Entry 8CEO (electron microscopy, 3.60 A resolution); this record covers chains N and v of the 54 polymer chains in the assembly.

== Chain N ==
Molecule: Nontemplate DNA
Sequence (209 nucleotides; each row starts with the number of its first residue; numbers below 1 keep their minus sign (DA-73 is residue -73)):
   -73 AGCACGCTGTGTATATAATAGCTATGGAACGTTCGATTCACCTCCGATGT
   -23 GTGTTGTACATACATAAAAATATCATAGCTCTTCTGCGCTGTGTTGGTCG
    27 TAGACAGCTCTAGCACCGCTTAAACGCACGTACGCGCTGTCCCCCGCGTT
    77 TTAACCGCCAAGGGGATTACTCCCTAGTCTCCAGGCACGTGTCAGATATA
   127 TACATCGAT

== Chain v ==
Molecule: Histone H3.2
From: Xenopus laevis
UniProtKB: P84233 (H32_XENLA); residues 1-135 here correspond to UniProt positions 2-136 (UniProt number = residue number + 1)
Amino-acid sequence (135 residues; each row starts with the number of its first residue):
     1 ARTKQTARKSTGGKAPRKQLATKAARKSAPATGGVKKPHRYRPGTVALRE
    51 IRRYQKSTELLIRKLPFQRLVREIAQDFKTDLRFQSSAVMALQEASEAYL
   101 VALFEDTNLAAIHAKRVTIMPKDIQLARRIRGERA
Not modelled in the structure: 1-36, 135
Construct notes: conflict Ala102 (Gly103 in P84233); engineered mutation Ala110 (Cys111 in P84233)
Swiss-Prot annotation at these positions:
  - modified residue: Arg2 (Asymmetric dimethylarginine), Thr3 (Phosphothreonine), Lys4 (Allysine), Gln5 (5-glutamyl dopamine), Thr6 (Phosphothreonine), Arg8 (Citrulline), Lys9 (N6,N6,N6-trimethyllysine), Ser10 (ADP-ribosylserine), Thr11 (Phosphothreonine), Lys14 (N6-(2-hydroxyisobutyryl)lysine), Arg17 (Asymmetric dimethylarginine), Lys18 (N6-(2-hydroxyisobutyryl)lysine), Lys23 (N6-(2-hydroxyisobutyryl)lysine), Arg26 (Citrulline), Lys27 (N6,N6,N6-trimethyllysine), Ser28 (ADP-ribosylserine), Lys36 (N6,N6,N6-trimethyllysine), Lys37 (N6-methyllysine), Tyr41 (Phosphotyrosine), Lys56 (N6,N6,N6-trimethyllysine) and 8 more in UniProt

== Interface between chain N and chain v ==
Residue-residue contacts (18):
  DC61(N) - Lys115(v)  sugar contact
  DG62(N) - Lys115(v)  salt bridge to the phosphate
  DC71(N) - Pro43(v)  phosphate contact
  DG72(N) - Arg40(v)  hydrogen bond to the sugar
  DG72(N) - Arg42(v)  phosphate contact
  DG72(N) - Pro43(v)  phosphate contact
  DG72(N) - Gly44(v)  hydrogen bond to the phosphate
  DG72(N) - Val46(v)  phosphate contact
  DC73(N) - Arg40(v)  sugar contact
  DC73(N) - Tyr41(v)  hydrogen bond to the phosphate
  DA80(N) - Arg63(v)  hydrogen bond to the phosphate
  DA80(N) - Leu65(v)  phosphate contact
  DA80(N) - Pro66(v)  phosphate contact
  DA80(N) - Arg69(v)  salt bridge to the phosphate
  DC81(N) - Arg63(v)  salt bridge to the phosphate
  DC81(N) - Lys64(v)  hydrogen bond to the phosphate
  DC81(N) - Leu65(v)  hydrogen bond to the phosphate
  DG90(N) - Arg83(v)  sugar contact
Other interface residues (no listed pair), chain N (10 interface residues in all): DC70, DG88
Other interface residues (no listed pair), chain v (16 interface residues in all): Thr45, Ala47, Thr118

== Overview ==
10 residues of chain N and 16 residues of chain v are in contact; the contacts include 6 hydrogen bonds and 3
salt bridges. Among the polar pairs are DG72(N)-Arg40(v), DG72(N)-Gly44(v) and DC73(N)-Tyr41(v).
Here chain N is Nontemplate DNA and chain v is Histone H3.2 (Xenopus laevis). Entry 8CEO (Yeast RNA polymerase
II transcription pre-initiation complex with core Mediator and the +1 nucleosome) was determined by electron
microscopy together with 8CEN from the same study.
